5MOY - chains A and B; structure by X-ray diffraction, 2.30 A resolution.

[Chain A]
Molecule: Botulinum neurotoxin type A
Source organism: Clostridium botulinum
Notes: EC 3.4.24.69
UniProt: Q45894 (BXA2_CLOBO); residue numbers follow UniProt; this construct covers 871-1296
Chain sequence (428 residues; each row starts with the number of its first residue):
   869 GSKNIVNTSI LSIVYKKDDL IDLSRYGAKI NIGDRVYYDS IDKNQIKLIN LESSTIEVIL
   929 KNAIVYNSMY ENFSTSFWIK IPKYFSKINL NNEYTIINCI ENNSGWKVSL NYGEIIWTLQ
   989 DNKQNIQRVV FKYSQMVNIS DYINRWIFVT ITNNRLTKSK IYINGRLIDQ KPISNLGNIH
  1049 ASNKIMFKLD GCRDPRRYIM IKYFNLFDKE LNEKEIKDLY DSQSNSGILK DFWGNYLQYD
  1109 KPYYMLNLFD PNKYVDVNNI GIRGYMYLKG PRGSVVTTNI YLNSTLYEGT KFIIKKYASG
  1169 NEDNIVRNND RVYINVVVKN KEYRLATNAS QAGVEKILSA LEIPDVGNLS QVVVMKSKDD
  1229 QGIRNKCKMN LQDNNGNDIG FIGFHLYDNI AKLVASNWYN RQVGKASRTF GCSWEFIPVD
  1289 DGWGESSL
Disordered / not traced: 869-872, 1167-1168, 1226-1232, 1296
Differences from the reference sequence: expression tag (869-870)
UniProt features mapped onto this chain:
  - motif: Ser1264 to Tyr1267 (Host ganglioside-binding motif)
  - mutagenesis: Glu1156 (E1156R: Decreased binding to human SV2C extracellular loop 4 fragment)
Disulfide bonds: Cys1235-Cys1280
Residues lining bound ligands: nonaethylene glycol (2PE): Trp946, Arg1013, Trp1014, Lys1070, Tyr1071, Gln1091, Ser1092, Asn1093, Lys1098, Phe1100, Trp1101, Gly1102
Reported in the primary citation:
  - conformationally variable residues (loop rearrangement): Ala1166 to Ile1173, Ser1225 to Cys1235, Val1262 to Cys1280

[Chain B]
Molecule: Synaptic vesicle glycoprotein 2C
Source organism: Homo sapiens
UniProt: Q496J9 (SV2C_HUMAN); residues 456-574 here = UniProt positions 456-574
Chain sequence (136 residues; row label = number of the first residue in the row):
   439 MKKHHHHHHG SLVPRGSDVI KPLQSDEYAL LTRNVERDKY ANFTINFTME NQIHTGMEYD
   499 NGRFIGVKFK SVTFKDSVFK SCTFEDVTSV NTYFKNCTFI DTVFDNTDFE PYKFIDSEFK
   559 NCSFFHNKTG CQITFD
Disordered / not traced: 439-463, 567-574
Differences from the reference sequence: initiating methionine (439); expression tag (440-455)
UniProt features mapped onto this chain:
  - modified residue: Tyr466 (Phosphotyrosine)
  - glycosylation (N-linked (GlcNAc...) asparagine): Asn480, Asn484, Asn534, Asn559, Asn565
  - mutagenesis: Asn559 (N559A: No change in interaction with C.botulinum neurotoxin type A heavy chain (botA, BoNT/A HC). Decreased molecular weight probably due to glycosylation loss, decreased interaction with BoNT/A HC ...), Ser561 (S561A: Decreased molecular weight probably due to glycosylation loss, decreased binding to BoNT/A HC), Phe563 (F563A: No longer interacts with BoNT/A HC), Asn565 (N565Q: Decreased molecular weight probably due to glycosylation loss, no change in binding to BoNT/A heavy chain. Greater reduction in weight; when associated with Q-559)
Reported in the primary citation:
  - conformationally variable residues (side-chain flip): Phe563
  - post-translational modification sites: Asn559 (citing earlier work)

[How chain A and chain B interact]
Contacting residue pairs (23; chain A residue first):
  Phe953(A) with Asn559(B)
  Lys955(A) with Glu556(B), salt bridge; Lys558(B)
  Tyr1122(A) with His564(B), hydrogen bond
  Gly1141(A) with Phe562(B)
  Ser1142(A) with Cys560(B); Ser561(B); Phe562(B), hydrogen bond (backbone-backbone)
  Val1143(A) with Cys560(B); Ser561(B)
  Val1144(A) with Lys558(B); Asn559(B), hydrogen bond (backbone-backbone); Cys560(B), hydrogen bond (backbone-backbone); Phe562(B), hydrophobic
  Thr1145(A) with Phe557(B); Lys558(B); Asn559(B), hydrogen bond (side chain-backbone)
  Thr1146(A) with Glu556(B); Phe557(B), hydrogen bond (backbone-backbone)
  Tyr1149(A) with Asn559(B), hydrogen bond
  Thr1153(A) with Phe563(B)
  Glu1156(A) with Phe563(B); His564(B), salt bridge
Other interface residues (no listed pair), chain A (14 interface residues in all): Glu1293, Ser1294
Other interface residues (no listed pair), chain B (11 interface residues in all): Asp539, Val541
The authors on this interface:
  - pairs named by the authors: Thr1145(A)-Asn559(B) (hydrogen bond), Thr1146(A)-Phe557(B) (hydrogen bond), Tyr1149(A)-Asn559(B) (hydrogen bond), Glu1156(A)-Phe563(B)

[Summary]
The interface between chain A and chain B involves 14 residues on one side and 11 on the other; the contacts
include 7 hydrogen bonds and 2 salt bridges. Polar contacts include Lys955(A)-Glu556(B), Glu1156(A)-His564(B)
and Tyr1122(A)-His564(B). The authors report hydrogen bonds between Thr1145(A) and Asn559(B), Thr1146(A) and
Phe557(B) and Tyr1149(A) and Asn559(B); a contact between Glu1156(A) and Phe563(B). From the paper: a
modification site at Asn559(B); conformational variability at Ala1166(A), Ser1225(A) and Phe563(B) among
others.
Here chain A is Botulinum neurotoxin type A (Clostridium botulinum) and chain B is Synaptic vesicle
glycoprotein 2C (Homo sapiens). Entry 5MOY (Crystal structure of the BoNT/A2 receptor-binding domain in
complex with the luminal domain of its neuronal ...) was determined by X-ray diffraction.
